3FFG - chains A and L; structure by X-ray diffraction, 1.54 A resolution.

Chain A:
Protein: Coagulation factor X, heavy chain
Source organism: Homo sapiens
Notes: EC 3.4.21.6; fragment: sequence database residues 235-468
UniProtKB: P00742 (FA10_HUMAN); the construct lacks a stretch of the UniProt sequence and is renumbered around it, so the offset changes along the chain: 16-61 = UniProt 235-280; 62-124 = UniProt 282-344; 125-131 = UniProt 346-352; 132-147 = UniProt 355-370; 4 more segments
Chain sequence (234 residues; numbered 16 to 244 plus 7 insertion-coded residues; 2 numbers in that range are skipped by the numbering (no residue carries them; nothing is unmodelled there); the number before each row is that of its first residue; a row labelled like 131A-131B holds insertion residues (131A, then the next letters in order)):
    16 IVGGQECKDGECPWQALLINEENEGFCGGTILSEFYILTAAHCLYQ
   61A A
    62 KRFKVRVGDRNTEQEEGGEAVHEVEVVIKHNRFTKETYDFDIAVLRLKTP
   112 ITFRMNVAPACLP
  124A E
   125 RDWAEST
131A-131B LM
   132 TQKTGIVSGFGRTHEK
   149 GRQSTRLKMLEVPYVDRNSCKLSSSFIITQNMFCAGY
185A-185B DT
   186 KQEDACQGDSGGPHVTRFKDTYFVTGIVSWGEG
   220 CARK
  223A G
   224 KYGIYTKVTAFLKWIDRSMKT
Disulfides: Cys22-Cys27, Cys42-Cys58, Cys168-Cys182, Cys191-Cys220
Small-molecule neighbours: FFG ((R)-6-(2'-((3-hydroxypyrrolidin-1-yl)methyl)biphenyl-4-yl)-1-(3-(5-oxo-4,5-dihydro-1h-1,2,4-triazol-3-yl)phenyl)-3-(trifluoromethyl)-5,6-dihydro-1h-pyrazolo[3,4-c]pyridin-7(4h)-one): Lys96, Glu97, Thr98, Tyr99, Arg143, Glu146, Phe174, Asp189, Ala190, Cys191, Gln192, Ser195, Val213, Ser214, Trp215, Gly216, Gly218, Cys220, Ala221, Tyr225, Gly226
Curated features (UniProtKB/Swiss-Prot):
  - active site (Charge relay system): His57, Asp102, Ser195

Chain L:
Protein: Coagulation factor X, light chain
Source organism: Homo sapiens
Notes: EC 3.4.21.6; fragment: sequence database residues 127-178
UniProtKB: P00742 (FA10_HUMAN); residues 87-138 here correspond to UniProt positions 127-178 (UniProt number = residue number + 40)
Chain sequence (52 residues; numbered 87 to 138; the number before each row is that of its first residue):
    87 KLCSLDNGDCDQFCHEEQNSVVCSCARGYTLADNGKACIPTGPYPCGKQT
   137 LE
Disulfides: Cys89-Cys100, Cys96-Cys109, Cys111-Cys124

Interface between chain A and chain L:
Inter-chain disulfides: Cys122(A)-Cys132(L)
Contacting residue pairs (42; chain A residue first):
  Asp24(A) - Leu137(L)
  Gly25(A) - Gln135(L)
  Gly25(A) - Thr136(L)  hydrogen bond (backbone-backbone)
  Gly25(A) - Leu137(L)
  Glu26(A) - Gln135(L)  hydrogen bond (backbone-side chain)
  Glu26(A) - Leu137(L)
  Pro28(A) - Lys134(L)
  Trp29(A) - Gly133(L)
  Trp29(A) - Lys134(L)
  Phe114(A) - Tyr130(L)
  Arg115(A) - Tyr130(L)
  Arg115(A) - Thr136(L)
  Met116(A) - Tyr130(L)
  Met116(A) - Thr136(L)
  Asn117(A) - Thr136(L)  hydrogen bond (backbone-side chain)
  Pro120(A) - Tyr130(L)
  Pro120(A) - Cys132(L)
  Pro120(A) - Gly133(L)  hydrogen bond (backbone-backbone)
  Ala121(A) - Cys132(L)
  Ala121(A) - Gly133(L)
  Cys122(A) - Cys132(L)  disulfide
  Cys122(A) - Gly133(L)
  Leu123(A) - Phe99(L)
  Pro124(A) - Phe99(L)  hydrophobic
  Glu124A(A) - Phe99(L)
  Glu124A(A) - His101(L)  salt bridge
  Trp127(A) - Asn93(L)  hydrogen bond
  Trp127(A) - Gln98(L)  hydrogen bond (side chain-backbone)
  Trp127(A) - Phe99(L)  hydrophobic
  Trp127(A) - Cys100(L)
  Phe203(A) - Asn93(L)
  Phe203(A) - Asp97(L)
  Lys204(A) - Cys96(L)
  Lys204(A) - Asp97(L)
  Asp205(A) - Gly133(L)
  Asp205(A) - Lys134(L)
  Thr206(A) - Gly133(L)
  Thr206(A) - Lys134(L)  hydrogen bond
  Tyr207(A) - Gly133(L)  hydrogen bond (backbone-backbone)
  Tyr207(A) - Gln135(L)
  Phe208(A) - Phe99(L)  hydrophobic
  Asp239(A) - Arg113(L)  salt bridge
Other interface residues (no listed pair), chain A (26 interface residues in all): Val118, Ala119, Thr131
Other interface residues (no listed pair), chain L (19 interface residues in all): Ser110, Ala112, Tyr115, Pro131

Overview:
The interface between chain A and chain L involves 26 residues on one side and 19 on the other; the contacts
include 1 disulfide bond, 8 hydrogen bonds and 2 salt bridges. Among the polar pairs are Glu124A(A)-His101(L),
Asp239(A)-Arg113(L) and Glu26(A)-Gln135(L).
Here chain A is Coagulation factor X, heavy chain and chain L is Coagulation factor X, light chain, both from
Homo sapiens. Entry 3FFG (Factor XA in complex with the inhibitor (R)-6-(2'-((3-
HYDROXYPYRROLIDIN-1-YL)METHYL)BIPHENYL-4-YL)-1-(3-(5-OXO-4,5-DIHYDRO-1H-1,2,4-TRIAZOL-3-YL)PHENYL)-3-(TRIFLUOROMETHYL)-5,6-DIHYDRO-1H-PYRAZOLO[3,4-C]PYRIDIN-
7(4H)-ONE) was determined by X-ray diffraction, deposited together with 3KQB and 3KQD.
